PDB entry 5JHG | X-ray diffraction, 2.50 A resolution | chains A and B

# Chain A
Name: Rho guanine nucleotide exchange factor 11
From: Homo sapiens
UniProtKB: O15085 (ARHGB_HUMAN); residue numbers follow UniProt; this construct covers 714-1081
Sequence (369 residues; each row starts with the number of its first residue):
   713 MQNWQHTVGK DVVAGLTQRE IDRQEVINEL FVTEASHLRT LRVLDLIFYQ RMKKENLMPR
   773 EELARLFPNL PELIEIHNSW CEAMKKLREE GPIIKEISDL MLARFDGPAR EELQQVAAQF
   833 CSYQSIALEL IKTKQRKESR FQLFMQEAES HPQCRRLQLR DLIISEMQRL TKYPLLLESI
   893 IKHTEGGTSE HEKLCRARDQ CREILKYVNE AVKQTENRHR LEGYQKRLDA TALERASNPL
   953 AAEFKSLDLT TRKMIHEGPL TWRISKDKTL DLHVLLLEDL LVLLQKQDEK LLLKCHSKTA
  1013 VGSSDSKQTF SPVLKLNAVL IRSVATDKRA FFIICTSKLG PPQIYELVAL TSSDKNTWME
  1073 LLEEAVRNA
Not modelled in the structure: 713, 1009-1020
Sequence notes: expression tag (713)

# Chain B
Name: Transforming protein RhoA
From: Homo sapiens
UniProtKB: P61586 (RHOA_HUMAN); residues 1-181 here = UniProt positions 1-181
Sequence (181 residues; row label = number of the first residue in the row):
     1 MAAIRKKLVI VGDGACGKTC LLIVFSKDQF PEVYVPTVFE NYVADIEVDG KQVELALWDT
    61 AGQEDYDRLR PLSYPDTDVI LMCFSIDSPD SLENIPEKWT PEVKHFCPNV PIILVGNKKD
   121 LRNDEHTRRE LAKMKQEPVK PEEGRDMANR IGAFGYMECS AKTKDGVREV FEMATRAALQ
   181 A
Not modelled in the structure: 1-2, 181
UniProt features mapped onto this chain:
  - region: A61 to D78 (Switch II region)
  - motif: Y34 to Y42 (Effector region)
  - binding site (GTP): G12 to T19, F30 to T37, D59 to Q63, N117 to D120, S160 to K162
  - modified residue: Y34 (Microbial infection: O-AMP-tyrosine), T37 (Microbial infection: O-AMP-threonine), N41 (Microbial infection: ADP-ribosylasparagine), Q63 (5-glutamyl serotonin)
  - glycosylation: Y34 (Microbial infection: O-linked (GlcNAc) tyrosine), T37 (Microbial infection: O-alpha-linked (GlcNAc) threonine)
  - cross-link: K135 (Glycyl lysine isopeptide (Lys-Gly) (interchain with G-Cter in ubiquitin))

# Interface between chain A and chain B
Contacting residue pairs (57):
  N715(A) - V33(B)
  N715(A) - Y34(B)
  H718(A) - V33(B)
  E737(A) - Y34(B)
  V738(A) - Y34(B)
  E741(A) - Y34(B)  hydrogen bond
  E741(A) - P36(B)
  E741(A) - T37(B)  hydrogen bond (side chain-backbone)
  E741(A) - V38(B)  hydrogen bond (side chain-backbone)
  S748(A) - E40(B)  hydrogen bond
  S837(A) - L72(B)
  K844(A) - D76(B)  salt bridge
  R868(A) - R5(B)  hydrogen bond (backbone-side chain)
  R868(A) - V43(B)  hydrogen bond (side chain-backbone)
  R868(A) - D45(B)  salt bridge
  R868(A) - E54(B)  salt bridge
  L869(A) - N41(B)
  L869(A) - V43(B)  hydrophobic
  R872(A) - W58(B)
  R872(A) - D76(B)  salt bridge
  D873(A) - N41(B)
  D873(A) - W58(B)
  I876(A) - W58(B)  hydrophobic
  I876(A) - L72(B)
  I876(A) - S73(B)
  M879(A) - L69(B)
  Q880(A) - N41(B)  hydrogen bond
  Q880(A) - W58(B)
  T883(A) - A61(B)
  T883(A) - G62(B)
  T883(A) - Q63(B)
  K884(A) - V38(B)
  K884(A) - D59(B)  salt bridge
  K884(A) - A61(B)
  L887(A) - T37(B)
  L887(A) - A61(B)
  L887(A) - G62(B)
  L888(A) - T37(B)
  L888(A) - V38(B)  hydrophobic
  R914(A) - Y66(B)
  L917(A) - Y66(B)
  L917(A) - L69(B)
  K918(A) - Y66(B)
  N921(A) - Y66(B)
  N921(A) - D67(B)  hydrogen bond (side chain-backbone)
  N921(A) - R68(B)  hydrogen bond (side chain-backbone)
  N921(A) - L69(B)  hydrogen bond (side chain-backbone)
  V924(A) - R68(B)
  K925(A) - R68(B)
  E928(A) - R68(B)  salt bridge
  E928(A) - L72(B)
  N929(A) - R68(B)  hydrogen bond
  S1065(A) - P96(B)
  S1065(A) - E97(B)  hydrogen bond (side chain-backbone)
  S1065(A) - P101(B)
  D1066(A) - P101(B)
  N1068(A) - E97(B)
Also at the interface, not in a pair above, chain A (37 interface residues in all): Q717, T745, R867, R881, S891, V920, S1064
Also at the interface, not in a pair above, chain B (29 interface residues in all): K7, F39, K98

# Summary
Chain A and chain B form an interface of 37 and 29 residues respectively, with 12 hydrogen bonds and 6 salt
bridges. Polar pairs include K844(A)-D76(B), R868(A)-D45(B) and R868(A)-E54(B). UniProt lists 28 GTP-binding
residues on chain B.
Chain A is Rho guanine nucleotide exchange factor 11 and chain B is Transforming protein RhoA, both from Homo
sapiens; the structure, Crystal structure of the complex between the human RhoA and the DH/PH domain of human
ARHGEF11, was determined by X-ray diffraction.
